PDB entry 7BPY | X-ray diffraction, 2.09 A resolution | chains A and B

== Chain A ==
Protein: Peroxisome proliferator-activated receptor alpha
Source organism: Homo sapiens
UniProtKB: Q07869 (PPARA_HUMAN); numbering as in UniProt (aligned over 200-468)
Sequence (273 residues; numbered 196 to 468; the number before each row is that of its first residue):
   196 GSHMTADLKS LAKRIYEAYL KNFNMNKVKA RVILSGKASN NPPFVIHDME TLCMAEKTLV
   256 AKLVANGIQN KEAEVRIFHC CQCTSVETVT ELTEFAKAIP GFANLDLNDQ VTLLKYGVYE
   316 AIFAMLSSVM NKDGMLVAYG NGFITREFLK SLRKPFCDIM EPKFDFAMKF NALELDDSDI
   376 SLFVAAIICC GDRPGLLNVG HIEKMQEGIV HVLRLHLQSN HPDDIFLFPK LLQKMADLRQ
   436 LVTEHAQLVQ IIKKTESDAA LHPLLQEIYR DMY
Disordered / not traced: 196-197
Sequence notes: expression tag (196-199)
Residues lining bound ligands:
  - E0O (2-(4-chloranylphenoxy)-2-methyl-propanoic acid), molecule 1: Ile241, Leu247, Leu254, Arg271, Ile272, Cys275, Thr279, Val332, Ala333, Tyr334, Ile339
  - E0O, molecule 2: Phe273, Cys276, Gln277, Ser280, Tyr314, Phe318, Ile354, His440, Val444, Ile447, Ala454, Leu456, Leu460, Tyr464
UniProt features mapped onto this chain:
  - binding site (indeglitazar): Ser280, Tyr314, Tyr464
  - site: Leu433 (Essential for heterodimerization with RXRA)
  - mutagenesis: Asp304 (D304A: Reduced heterodimerization with RXRA. Reduced DNA binding), Leu370 (L370R: Abolishes heterodimerization with RXRA. No DNA binding), Leu391 (L391R: Abolishes heterodimerization with RXRA. No DNA binding), Leu422 (L422R: No effect on heterodimerization with RXRA nor on DNA binding and transactivation activity), Ala431 (A431T: No effect on heterodimerization with RXRA nor on DNA binding), Leu433 (L433R: Abolishes heterodimerization with RXRA, DNA binding and transactivation activity)
What the authors report for this chain:
  - binding site for E0O: Ser280, Tyr314, His440, Tyr464
  - conformationally variable residues (side-chain flip): Phe273

== Chain B ==
Protein: 15-meric peptide from Nuclear receptor coactivator 1
Notes: EC 2.3.1.48
UniProtKB: Q15788 (NCOA1_HUMAN); residue numbers follow UniProt; this construct covers 683-697
Sequence (15 residues; row label = number of the first residue in the row):
   683 LTERHKILHR LLQEG
Disordered / not traced: 697
UniProt features mapped onto this chain:
  - motif: Leu690 to Leu694 (LXXLL motif 4)
  - mutagenesis: Leu693 to Leu694 (Slightly affects interactions with steroid receptors. Abolishes interactions with steroid receptors; when associated with A-636; A-637; A-752 and A-753)

== Chain A / chain B interface ==
Pairs across the interface (25; chain A residue first):
  Thr288(A) - Leu690(B)
  Thr288(A) - Leu694(B)
  Glu289(A) - Leu693(B)
  Glu289(A) - Glu696(B)
  Lys292(A) - Leu693(B)  hydrogen bond (side chain-backbone)
  Lys292(A) - Leu694(B)
  Phe297(A) - Leu694(B)  hydrophobic
  Asn303(A) - Leu683(B)
  Asn303(A) - Thr684(B)  hydrogen bond
  Gln305(A) - Leu694(B)
  Val306(A) - Leu683(B)  hydrophobic
  Val306(A) - His687(B)
  Val306(A) - Leu694(B)  hydrophobic
  Thr307(A) - Leu683(B)
  Leu309(A) - Leu694(B)  hydrophobic
  Lys310(A) - His687(B)  hydrogen bond
  Pro458(A) - Ile689(B)  hydrophobic
  Leu459(A) - Ile689(B)
  Glu462(A) - Arg686(B)
  Glu462(A) - His687(B)  hydrogen bond (backbone-side chain)
  Glu462(A) - Lys688(B)  hydrogen bond (side chain-backbone)
  Glu462(A) - Ile689(B)  hydrogen bond (side chain-backbone)
  Glu462(A) - Leu690(B)  hydrogen bond (side chain-backbone)
  Arg465(A) - Arg686(B)
  Asp466(A) - Arg686(B)
Other interface residues (no listed pair), chain A (19 interface residues in all): Val284, Thr285, Leu302, Ile463
Other interface residues (no listed pair), chain B (11 interface residues in all): His691

== Overview ==
19 residues of chain A and 11 residues of chain B are in contact, with 7 hydrogen bonds. Polar pairs include
Lys292(A)-Leu693(B), Asn303(A)-Thr684(B) and Lys310(A)-His687(B). Chain A binds compound E0O. From the paper:
a binding site for E0O at Ser280(A), Tyr314(A) and His440(A) among others; conformational variability at
Phe273(A).
Here chain A is Peroxisome proliferator-activated receptor alpha (Homo sapiens) and chain B is 15-meric
peptide from Nuclear receptor coactivator 1. Entry 7BPY (X-ray structure of human PPARalpha ligand binding
domain-clofibric acid-SRC1 coactivator peptide co-crystals obtained by delipidation and ...) was determined by
X-ray diffraction together with 7BPZ, 7BQ0, 7BQ1, 7BQ2, 7BQ3 and 7BQ4 from the same study.
